PDB entry 3BTO | X-ray diffraction, 1.66 A resolution | chains A and D

[Chain A (and D)]
Molecule: Liver alcohol dehydrogenase
From: Equus caballus
Notes: EC 1.1.1.1; chain D of this document is another copy of the same molecule, construct and numbering; everything in this record applies to it too
UniProtKB: P00327 (ADHE_HORSE); residues 1-374 here = UniProt positions 1-374
Chain sequence (374 residues; each row starts with the number of its first residue):
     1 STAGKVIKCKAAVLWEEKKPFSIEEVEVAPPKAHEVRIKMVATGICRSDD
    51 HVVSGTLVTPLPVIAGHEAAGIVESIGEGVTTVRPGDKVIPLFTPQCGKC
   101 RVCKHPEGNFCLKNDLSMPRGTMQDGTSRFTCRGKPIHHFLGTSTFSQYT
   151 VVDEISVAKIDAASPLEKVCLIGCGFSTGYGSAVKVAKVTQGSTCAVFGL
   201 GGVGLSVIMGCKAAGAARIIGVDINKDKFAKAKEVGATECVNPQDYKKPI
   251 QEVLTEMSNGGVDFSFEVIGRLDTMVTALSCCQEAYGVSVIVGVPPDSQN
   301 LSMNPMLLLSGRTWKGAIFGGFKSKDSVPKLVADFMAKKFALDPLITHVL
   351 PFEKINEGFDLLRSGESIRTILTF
Ion coordination: Zn2+ site 1: C46, H67, C174 (together with 3-butylthiolane 1-oxide); Zn2+ site 2: C97, C100, C103, C111
Residues lining bound ligands:
  - NAD (nicotinamide-adenine-dinucleotide): C46, R47, S48, H51, F93, C174, T178, G199, L200, G201, G202, V203, G204, V222, D223, I224, N225, K228, V268, I269, G270, R271, T274, V292, G293, V294, A317, I318, F319, L362, R369
  - 3-butylthiolane 1-oxide (SSB): C46, S48, L57, H67, F93, L116, L141, C174, V294, I318

[Interface between chain A and chain D]
Pairs across the interface (78; chain A residue first):
  R101(A) - S258(D)  hydrogen bond (side chain-backbone)
  R101(A) - N259(D)  hydrogen bond (side chain-backbone)
  R101(A) - G260(D)
  R101(A) - G261(D)  hydrogen bond (side chain-backbone)
  R101(A) - Q283(D)
  R101(A) - Y286(D)  hydrogen bond
  V102(A) - Q283(D)
  V102(A) - A285(D)  hydrophobic
  V102(A) - Y286(D)  hydrophobic
  H105(A) - Y286(D)
  F110(A) - E284(D)
  F110(A) - A285(D)  hydrophobic
  F110(A) - S310(D)
  L112(A) - E284(D)
  S258(A) - R101(D)  hydrogen bond (backbone-side chain)
  N259(A) - R101(D)  hydrogen bond (backbone-side chain)
  G260(A) - R101(D)
  G261(A) - R101(D)  hydrogen bond (backbone-side chain)
  L272(A) - P305(D)  hydrophobic
  M275(A) - P305(D)  hydrophobic
  Q283(A) - R101(D)
  Q283(A) - V102(D)
  E284(A) - F110(D)
  E284(A) - L112(D)
  A285(A) - V102(D)  hydrophobic
  A285(A) - F110(D)  hydrophobic
  Y286(A) - R101(D)  hydrogen bond
  Y286(A) - H105(D)
  I291(A) - L308(D)  hydrophobic
  I291(A) - L309(D)
  V292(A) - L309(D)
  G293(A) - L309(D)
  P295(A) - P305(D)  hydrophobic
  Q299(A) - P305(D)
  N300(A) - S302(D)  hydrogen bond
  N300(A) - M303(D)
  N300(A) - N304(D)  hydrogen bond (side chain-backbone)
  L301(A) - L301(D)
  L301(A) - S302(D)
  L301(A) - M303(D)  hydrogen bond (backbone-backbone)
  S302(A) - N300(D)  hydrogen bond
  S302(A) - L301(D)
  M303(A) - N300(D)
  M303(A) - L301(D)  hydrogen bond (backbone-backbone)
  N304(A) - N300(D)
  P305(A) - L272(D)  hydrophobic
  P305(A) - M275(D)  hydrophobic
  P305(A) - P295(D)  hydrophobic
  P305(A) - Q299(D)
  P305(A) - L301(D)  hydrophobic
  L308(A) - I291(D)  hydrophobic
  L308(A) - W314(D)  hydrophobic
  L308(A) - G316(D)  hydrogen bond (backbone-backbone)
  L309(A) - I291(D)
  L309(A) - V292(D)
  L309(A) - G293(D)
  L309(A) - G316(D)
  L309(A) - A317(D)  hydrogen bond (backbone-backbone)
  L309(A) - I318(D)  hydrogen bond (backbone-backbone)
  S310(A) - F110(D)
  G311(A) - G316(D)
  R312(A) - K315(D)
  R312(A) - G316(D)
  T313(A) - T313(D)
  T313(A) - W314(D)
  T313(A) - K315(D)
  W314(A) - L308(D)  hydrophobic
  W314(A) - T313(D)
  W314(A) - W314(D)  hydrogen bond (backbone-backbone)
  K315(A) - R312(D)
  K315(A) - T313(D)
  G316(A) - L308(D)  hydrogen bond (backbone-backbone)
  G316(A) - L309(D)
  G316(A) - G311(D)
  G316(A) - R312(D)  hydrogen bond (backbone-backbone)
  A317(A) - L308(D)
  A317(A) - L309(D)  hydrogen bond (backbone-backbone)
  I318(A) - L309(D)  hydrogen bond (backbone-backbone)
Interface residues without a listed pair, chain A (42 interface residues in all): G108, S117, V294, S298, M306
Interface residues without a listed pair, chain D (42 interface residues in all): G108, S117, V294, S298, M306

[In short]
Chain A and chain D each contribute 42 residues to their interface, with 21 hydrogen bonds. Polar pairs
include R101(A)-S258(D), R101(A)-N259(D) and R101(A)-G261(D). Bound to chain A: NAD and 3-butylthiolane
1-oxide. C46(A), H67(A) and C174(A) coordinate Zn2+ site 1.
Chain A and chain D are both Liver alcohol dehydrogenase (Equus caballus); the structure, Horse liver alcohol
dehydrogenase complexed to NADH and (1S,3S)3-butylthiolane 1-oxide, was determined by X-ray diffraction,
deposited together with 1BTO.
